Entry 8FEL (electron microscopy, 4.64 A resolution (low resolution: residue-level contacts below are approximate; hydrogen-bond / salt-bridge calls are withheld)); this record covers chains B and C of the 3 polymer chains in the assembly.

[Chain B (and C)]
Protein: Fusion Protein
From: Langya virus
Notes: chain C of this document is another copy of the same molecule, construct and numbering; everything in this record applies to it too
Sequence (542 residues; each row starts with the number of its first residue):
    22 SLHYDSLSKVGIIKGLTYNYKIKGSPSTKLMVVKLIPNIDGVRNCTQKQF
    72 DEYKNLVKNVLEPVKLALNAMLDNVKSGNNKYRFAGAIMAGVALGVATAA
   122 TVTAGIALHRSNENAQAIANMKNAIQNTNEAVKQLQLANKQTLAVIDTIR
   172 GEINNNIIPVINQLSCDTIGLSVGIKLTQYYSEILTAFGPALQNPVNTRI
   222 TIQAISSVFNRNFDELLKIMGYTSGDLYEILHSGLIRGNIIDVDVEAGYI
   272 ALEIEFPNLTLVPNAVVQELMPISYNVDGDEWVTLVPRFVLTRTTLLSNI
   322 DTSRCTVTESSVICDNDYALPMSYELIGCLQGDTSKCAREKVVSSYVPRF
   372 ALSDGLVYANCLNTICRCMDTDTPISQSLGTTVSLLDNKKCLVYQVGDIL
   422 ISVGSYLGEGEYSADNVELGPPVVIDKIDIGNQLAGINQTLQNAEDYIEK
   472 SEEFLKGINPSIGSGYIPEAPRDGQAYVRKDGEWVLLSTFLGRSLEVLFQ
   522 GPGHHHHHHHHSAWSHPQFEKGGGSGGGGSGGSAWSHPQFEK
Not modelled in the structure: 22-24, 93-140, 441-450, 480-563
Cystine bridges: C66-C187, C326-C335, C350-C358, C382-C387, C389-C412
What the authors report for this chain:
  - post-translational modification sites: N65
  - post-translational modification sites: N279 (proposed by the authors, not directly observed)

[Interface between chain B and chain C]
Residue-residue contacts - 114 pairs, chain B then chain C:
  G45(B) with L373(C); G376(C)
  S46(B) with I422(C); S423(C)
  P47(B) with D375(C); G376(C); V424(C)
  S48(B) with V424(C); G425(C)
  K50(B) with G425(C); L428(C)
  L51(B) with L428(C); G429(C)
  M52(B) with L428(C); G429(C)
  V54(B) with E430(C); E432(C)
  K55(B) with E432(C)
  L56(B) with Y433(C)
  P58(B) with A435(C); D436(C)
  N59(B) with D436(C); N437(C); V438(C)
  I60(B) with V438(C)
  D61(B) with V438(C)
  V63(B) with L440(C)
  E73(B) with K197(C); Q200(C)
  L77(B) with Q200(C); S203(C)
  N80(B) with R232(C)
  V81(B) with Q224(C)
  E83(B) with Q224(C); R232(C); F234(C)
  L87(B) with L238(C); L248(C)
  N90(B) with D235(C)
  A91(B) with S245(C)
  K143(B) with K477(C); G478(C)
  I146(B) with E473(C)
  Q147(B) with E473(C); E474(C)
  N150(B) with E473(C)
  E151(B) with E470(C)
  K154(B) with E470(C)
  Q157(B) with L462(C); E466(C)
  K161(B) with L462(C); E466(C)
  I170(B) with I174(C)
  L192(B) with T189(C); S193(C); I196(C)
  T199(B) with T199(C)
  Y201(B) with D436(C); V438(C)
  Y202(B) with S203(C)
  E204(B) with Y433(C); A435(C)
  L206(B) with L206(C)
  F209(B) with E430(C)
  Q214(B) with L206(C); T207(C); T222(C); I223(C); Q224(C)
  N215(B) with R220(C); I221(C); T222(C); I223(C)
  P216(B) with L252(C); H253(C)
  V217(B) with R220(C); H253(C)
  N218(B) with H253(C); E330(C)
  S228(B) with E432(C)
  V229(B) with Y427(C)
  M241(B) with S426(C)
  L273(B) with E430(C)
  I275(B) with L428(C); G429(C); E430(C)
  F277(B) with L428(C)
  N279(B) with S423(C)
  T281(B) with L421(C); I422(C)
  L282(B) with I420(C)
  P284(B) with Y367(C)
  N285(B) with Y367(C)
  L312(B) with Y367(C)
  R314(B) with Y367(C)
  L317(B) with V364(C)
  S319(B) with S365(C)
  R325(B) with R309(C)
  N337(B) with E290(C); R309(C); L373(C)
  D338(B) with Y367(C); P369(C)
  A340(B) with Y367(C); V368(C)
  P342(B) with V304(C); K362(C)
  I458(B) with Q162(C)
  T461(B) with Q155(C)
  Y468(B) with A152(C); Q155(C)
  I469(B) with T149(C)
  L476(B) with A145(C)
  K477(B) with M142(C)
Other interface residues (no listed pair), chain B (89 interface residues in all): Q70, P84, V85, K86, M92, L156, L164, R171, I182, N260, E276, V283, A286, L318, S324, L341, M343, D436, I451
Other interface residues (no listed pair), chain C (86 interface residues in all): E73, Q157, T163, V166, T169, I182, L192, G210, S227, Y249, S254, T323, E361, I451, L455, I458, A465, I469, I479

[In short]
89 residues of chain B and 86 residues of chain C are in contact. From the paper: modification sites N65(B)
and N279(B).
Chain B and chain C are both Fusion Protein (Langya virus); the structure, Langya Virus Fusion Protein
(LayV-F) in Post-Fusion Conformation, was determined by electron microscopy together with 8FEJ from the same
study.
